Entry 5OW3 (X-ray diffraction, 2.75 A resolution); this record covers chain C.

# Chain C
Molecule: Protein HAPLESS 2
Organism: Arabidopsis thaliana
Reference sequence: F4JP36 (HAP2_ARATH); numbering as in UniProt (aligned over 24-491)
Sequence (524 residues; row label = number of the first residue in the row):
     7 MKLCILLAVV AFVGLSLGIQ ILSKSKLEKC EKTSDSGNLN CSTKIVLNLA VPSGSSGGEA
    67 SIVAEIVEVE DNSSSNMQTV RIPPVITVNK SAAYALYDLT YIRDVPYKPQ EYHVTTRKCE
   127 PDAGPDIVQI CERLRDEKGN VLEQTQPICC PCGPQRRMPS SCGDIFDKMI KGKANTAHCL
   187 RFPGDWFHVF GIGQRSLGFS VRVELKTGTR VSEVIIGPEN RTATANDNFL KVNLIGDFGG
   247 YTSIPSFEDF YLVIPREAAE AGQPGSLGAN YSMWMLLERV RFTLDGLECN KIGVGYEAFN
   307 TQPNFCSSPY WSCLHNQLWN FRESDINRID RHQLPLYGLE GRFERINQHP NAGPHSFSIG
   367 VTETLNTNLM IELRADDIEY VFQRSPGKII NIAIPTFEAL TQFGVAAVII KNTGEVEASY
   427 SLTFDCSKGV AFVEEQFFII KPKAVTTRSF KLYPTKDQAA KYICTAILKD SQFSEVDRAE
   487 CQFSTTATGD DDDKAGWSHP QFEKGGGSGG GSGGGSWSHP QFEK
Unresolved in the structure: 7-24, 76-86, 143-145, 264-272, 494-530
Sequence notes: initiating methionine (7); expression tag (8-23, 492-530); variant Pro-127 (His in F4JP36)
Cystine bridges: Cys-36/Cys-47, Cys-125/Cys-155, Cys-137/Cys-185, Cys-156/Cys-312, Cys-158/Cys-168, Cys-295/Cys-319, Cys-432/Cys-470
Covalently attached groups: N-acetylglucosamine (NAG) linked to Asn-95, Asn-226
Bound ions: Zn2+ site 1: Asp-170, Asp-173; Zn2+ site 2: His-194, Glu-263, His-361
Curated features (UniProtKB/Swiss-Prot):
  - glycosylation (N-linked (GlcNAc...) asparagine): Asn-46, Asn-78, Asn-95, Asn-226, Asn-276
Reported in the primary citation:
  - contacts within the chain: Glu-117/Arg-163 (salt bridge)
  - mutagenesis - D173P: decreased binding to liposomes
  - mutagenesis - K179A: unchanged binding to liposomes

# Overview
N-acetylglucosamine is covalently linked to Asn-95 and Asn-226. The Zn2+ site 1 is built by Asp-170 and
Asp-173. The Zn2+ site 2 is built by His-194, Glu-263 and His-361. From the paper: D173P reduces binding to
liposomes; contacts within the chain involving Glu-117 and Arg-163.
Chain C is Protein HAPLESS 2 (Arabidopsis thaliana); the structure, Crystal structure of a C-terminally
truncated trimeric ectodomain of the Arabidopsis thaliana gamete fusion protein HAP2, was determined by X-ray
diffraction, deposited together with 5OW4.
